Entry 6B97 (X-ray diffraction, 1.76 A resolution); this record covers chain A.

Chain A:
Molecule: cGMP-dependent 3', 5'-cyclic phosphodiesterase
Source organism: Homo sapiens
Notes: EC 3.1.4.17
UniProtKB: O00408 (PDE2A_HUMAN), isoform O00408-5; residues 578-919 here correspond to UniProt positions 322-663 (UniProt number = residue number - 256)
Amino-acid sequence (373 residues; numbered 547 to 919; the number before each row is that of its first residue):
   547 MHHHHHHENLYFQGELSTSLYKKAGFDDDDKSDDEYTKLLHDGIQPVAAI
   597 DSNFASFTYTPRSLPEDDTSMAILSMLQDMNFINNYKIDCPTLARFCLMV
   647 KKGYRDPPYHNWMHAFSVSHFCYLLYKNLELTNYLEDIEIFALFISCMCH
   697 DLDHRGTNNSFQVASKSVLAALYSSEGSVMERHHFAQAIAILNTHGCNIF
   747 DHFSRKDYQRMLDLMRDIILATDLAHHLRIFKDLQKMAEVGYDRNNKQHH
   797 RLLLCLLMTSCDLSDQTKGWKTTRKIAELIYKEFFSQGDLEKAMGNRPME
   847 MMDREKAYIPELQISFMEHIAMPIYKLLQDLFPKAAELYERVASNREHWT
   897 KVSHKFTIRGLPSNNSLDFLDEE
Disordered / not traced: 547-564, 573-581, 917-919
Differences from the reference sequence: initiating methionine (547); expression tag (548-577)
Ion coordination: Zn2+: His660, His696, Asp697, Asp808; Mg2+ near Asp697 (its only coordinating residue here)
Residues lining bound ligands: CZY (6-chloro-1-methyl-N-{(1R)-1-[4-(trifluoromethyl)phenyl]ethyl}-1H-pyrazolo[3,4-d]pyrimidin-4-amine): Tyr655, His656, Ala767, Thr768, Asp769, Leu770, His773, Thr805, Asp808, Leu809, Gln812, Ile822, Ile826, Tyr827, Phe830, Met847, Gln859, Phe862, Ile866, Ile870

Overview:
Chain A binds compound CZY. His660, His696, Asp697 and Asp808 coordinate Zn2+.
Chain A is cGMP-dependent 3', 5'-cyclic phosphodiesterase (Homo sapiens); the structure, Crystal structure of
PDE2 in complex with complex 9, was determined by X-ray diffraction, deposited together with 6B96 and 6B98.
